Entry 9LAF (X-ray diffraction, 2.14 A resolution); this record covers chains C and A of the 3 polymer chains in the assembly.

[Chain C]
Molecule: Elongin-C
Source organism: Homo sapiens
Reference sequence: Q15369 (ELOC_HUMAN); residues 17-112 here = UniProt positions 17-112
Sequence (96 residues; row label = number of the first residue in the row):
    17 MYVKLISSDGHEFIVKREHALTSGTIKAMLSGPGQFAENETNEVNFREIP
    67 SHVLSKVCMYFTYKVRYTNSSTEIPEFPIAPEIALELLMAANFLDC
Disordered / not traced: 48-55, 87

[Chain A]
Molecule: Elongin BC and Polycomb repressive complex 2-associated protein
Source organism: Homo sapiens
Reference sequence: A6NHQ4 (EPOP_HUMAN); numbering as in UniProt (aligned over 34-50)
Sequence (26 residues; numbered 25 to 50; the number before each row is that of its first residue):
    25 MHHHHHHGSEFSPLCLRALAFCALAK
Disordered / not traced: 25-34
Differences from the reference sequence: initiating methionine (25); expression tag (26-33)
UniProt features mapped onto this chain:
  - region: Cys39 to Leu48 (BC-box)

[Chain C / chain A interface]
Contacting residue pairs (33):
  Tyr76(C) - Leu38(A)  hydrogen bond (side chain-backbone)
  Tyr76(C) - Cys39(A)
  Tyr76(C) - Leu40(A)  hydrogen bond (side chain-backbone)
  Tyr76(C) - Leu43(A)  hydrophobic
  Tyr79(C) - Pro37(A)  hydrophobic
  Lys80(C) - Pro37(A)
  Tyr83(C) - Phe35(A)
  Tyr83(C) - Ser36(A)
  Tyr83(C) - Pro37(A)
  Thr84(C) - Ser36(A)
  Thr84(C) - Pro37(A)
  Asn85(C) - Phe35(A)  hydrogen bond (backbone-backbone)
  Asn85(C) - Ser36(A)  hydrogen bond (backbone-side chain)
  Ser86(C) - Phe35(A)  hydrogen bond (backbone-backbone)
  Ile90(C) - Phe35(A)
  Ile90(C) - Ser36(A)
  Ile90(C) - Pro37(A)
  Ile95(C) - Leu43(A)
  Ile95(C) - Ala44(A)
  Ile95(C) - Ala47(A)  hydrophobic
  Pro97(C) - Leu48(A)
  Ala100(C) - Ala44(A)
  Ala100(C) - Leu48(A)  hydrophobic
  Leu103(C) - Leu40(A)  hydrophobic
  Leu104(C) - Arg41(A)
  Leu104(C) - Ala44(A)  hydrophobic
  Ala107(C) - Leu40(A)  hydrophobic
  Ala107(C) - Arg41(A)  hydrogen bond (backbone-side chain)
  Asn108(C) - Arg41(A)  hydrogen bond (backbone-side chain)
  Asp111(C) - Arg41(A)  salt bridge
  Cys112(C) - Cys39(A)
  Cys112(C) - Leu40(A)  hydrogen bond (backbone-backbone)
  Cys112(C) - Arg41(A)  hydrogen bond (backbone-backbone)
Other interface residues (no listed pair), chain C (20 interface residues in all): Val73, Phe93, Leu101

[In short]
The interface between chain C and chain A involves 20 residues on one side and 11 on the other; the contacts
include 9 hydrogen bonds and 1 salt bridge. Among the polar pairs are Asp111(C)-Arg41(A), Tyr76(C)-Leu38(A)
and Tyr76(C)-Leu40(A).
Chain C is Elongin-C and chain A is Elongin BC and Polycomb repressive complex 2-associated protein, both from
Homo sapiens; the structure, Crystal structure of Elongin BC-EPOP peptide, was determined by X-ray
diffraction.
